Entry 6T86 (X-ray diffraction, 2.56 A resolution); this record covers chain A.

[Chain A]
Protein: Urocanate reductase
Source organism: Shewanella oneidensis (strain MR-1)
Notes: EC 1.3.99.33
Reference sequence: Q8CVD0 (URDA_SHEON); residues 130-582 here = UniProt positions 130-582
Chain sequence (460 residues; numbered 129 to 588; the number before each row is that of its first residue):
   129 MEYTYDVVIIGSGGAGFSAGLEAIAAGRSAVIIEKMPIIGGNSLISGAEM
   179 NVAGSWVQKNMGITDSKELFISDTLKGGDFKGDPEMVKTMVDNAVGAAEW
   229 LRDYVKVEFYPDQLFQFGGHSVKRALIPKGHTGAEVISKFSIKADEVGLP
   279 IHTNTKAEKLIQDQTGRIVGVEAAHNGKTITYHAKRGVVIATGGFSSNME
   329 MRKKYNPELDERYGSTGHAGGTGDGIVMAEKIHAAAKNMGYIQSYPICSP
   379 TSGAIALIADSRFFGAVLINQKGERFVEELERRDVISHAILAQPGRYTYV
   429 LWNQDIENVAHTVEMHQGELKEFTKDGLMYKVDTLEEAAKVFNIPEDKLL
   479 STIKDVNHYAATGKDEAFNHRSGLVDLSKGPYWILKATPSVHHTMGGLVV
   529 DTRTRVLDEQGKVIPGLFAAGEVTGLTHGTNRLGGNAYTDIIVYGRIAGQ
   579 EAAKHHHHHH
Disordered / not traced: 583-588
Differences from the reference sequence: initiating methionine (129); expression tag (583-588)
Metal / ion sites: Na+: Thr522, Met523, Gly524, Glu550, Thr552
Residues lining bound ligands: FAD (flavin-adenine dinucleotide): Ile138, Gly139, Ser140, Gly141, Gly142, Ala143, Gly144, Ile161, Glu162, Lys163, Met164, Gly168, Gly169, Asn170, Ser171, Ile173, Ser174, Gly175, Ala176, Glu177, Phe245, Thr283, Lys284, Ala285, Ala319, Thr320, Gly321, Thr344, Gly345, His346, Gly348, Asp352, Met356, His520, His521, Ala548, Gly549, Glu550, Arg560, Gly563, Asn564, Ala565, Tyr566, Ile569
Curated features (UniProtKB/Swiss-Prot):
  - active site: Arg411 (Proton donor)
  - binding site (FAD): Ala143, Glu162, Asn170, Ser171, Gly175, Ala176, Ala285, Asp352, His521, Glu550, Ala565
What the authors report for this chain:
  - binding site for flavin-adenine dinucleotide: His520, His521
  - conformationally variable residues (loop rearrangement, side-chain flip): Leu337 to Ala347, His520, His521
  - binding site for sulfate ion: Arg560
  - catalytic residues: Arg411 (proposed by the authors, not directly observed)
  - mutagenesis - Y373H: increased catalytic activity on fumarate
  - specificity-determining residues: Tyr373
  - specificity-determining residues: Phe391 (by similarity / conservation)

[Summary]
Chain A binds flavin-adenine dinucleotide. Thr522, Met523, Gly524, Glu550 and Thr552 coordinate Na+. From
UniProt: active-site residue Arg411 and 11 FAD-binding residues. The paper reports the catalytic residue
Arg411; Y373H increases catalytic activity on fumarate.
Chain A is Urocanate reductase (Shewanella oneidensis (strain MR-1)); the structure, Urocanate reductase in
complex with FAD, was determined by X-ray diffraction together with 6T85 and 6T87 from the same study.
